1F8V - chains A and B of the 7 polymer chains in the assembly; structure by X-ray diffraction, 3.00 A resolution.

== Chain A (and B) ==
Molecule: Mature capsid protein beta
Source organism: Pariacato virus
Notes: chain B of this document is another copy of the same molecule, construct and numbering; everything in this record applies to it too
Reference sequence: Q9J7Z0 (COAT_PAV); residues 7-361 here = UniProt positions 7-361
Amino-acid sequence (355 residues; row label = number of the first residue in the row):
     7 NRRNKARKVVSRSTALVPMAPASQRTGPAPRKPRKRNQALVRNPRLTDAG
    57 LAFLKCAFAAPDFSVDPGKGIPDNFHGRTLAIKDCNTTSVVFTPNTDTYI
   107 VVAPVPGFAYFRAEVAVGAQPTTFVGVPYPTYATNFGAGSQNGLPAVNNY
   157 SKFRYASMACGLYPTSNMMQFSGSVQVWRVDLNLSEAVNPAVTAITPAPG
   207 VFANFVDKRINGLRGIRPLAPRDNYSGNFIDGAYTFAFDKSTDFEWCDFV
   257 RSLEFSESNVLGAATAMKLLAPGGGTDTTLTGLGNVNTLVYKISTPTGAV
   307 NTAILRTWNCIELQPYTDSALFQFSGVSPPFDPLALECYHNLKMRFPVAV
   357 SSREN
Bound ions: Ca2+: Asp249, Glu251 (shared with Asp249(B) of chain B; 1 residue of chain C)
Curated features (UniProtKB/Swiss-Prot):
  - active site: Asp68
  - binding site (Ca(2+)): Asp249, Glu251, Ala272
  - site: Asn361 (Cleavage)

== How chain A and chain B interact ==
Contacting residue pairs (110; chain A residue first):
  Val15(A) with Tyr231(B), hydrophobic; Val356(B), hydrophobic; Ser357(B); Glu360(B)
  Val16(A) with Ser357(B); Arg359(B); Glu360(B)
  Ser17(A) with Asp237(B), hydrogen bond
  Arg18(A) with Met174(B); Ile236(B); Asp237(B), hydrogen bond (backbone-side chain); Arg359(B)
  Leu22(A) with Met174(B), hydrophobic; Phe177(B)
  Val23(A) with Asn234(B); Ile236(B), hydrophobic
  Ala26(A) with Ser232(B)
  Pro27(A) with Ser232(B)
  Gln30(A) with Arg228(B); Asp229(B)
  Arg31(A) with Arg228(B), hydrogen bond (backbone-side chain); Asp229(B)
  Thr32(A) with Arg228(B); Asp229(B), hydrogen bond (backbone-side chain)
  Pro36(A) with Met350(B); Arg351(B)
  Arg37(A) with Arg351(B), hydrogen bond (backbone-side chain)
  Arg42(A) with Arg51(B)
  Arg185(A) with Arg84(B), hydrogen bond (backbone-side chain); Thr323(B)
  Val186(A) with Thr323(B)
  Asp187(A) with Arg84(B), salt bridge; Ser157(B), hydrogen bond (backbone-side chain); Gln320(B)
  Asn189(A) with Ser157(B), hydrogen bond; Lys158(B), hydrogen bond; Asp254(B); Gln320(B), hydrogen bond
  Leu190(A) with Asp254(B)
  Ser191(A) with Phe255(B)
  Glu192(A) with Lys214(B), salt bridge; Phe255(B), hydrogen bond (backbone-backbone); Val256(B); Arg257(B), hydrogen bond (backbone-backbone)
  Ala193(A) with Leu150(B), hydrophobic; Arg257(B)
  Val194(A) with Arg257(B), hydrogen bond (backbone-backbone); Ser258(B)
  Val198(A) with Ala197(B); Val198(B), hydrogen bond (backbone-backbone)
  Thr199(A) with Val198(B); Phe208(B)
  Ile201(A) with Ile201(B), hydrophobic; Pro205(B); Gly206(B)
  Ala209(A) with Asn265(B)
  Asn210(A) with Asp213(B); Asn265(B), hydrogen bond (backbone-backbone); Leu267(B)
  Phe211(A) with Asn195(B); Pro196(B); Ala197(B), hydrophobic; Phe211(B), hydrophobic; Val212(B); Asp213(B)
  Val212(A) with Val212(B), hydrogen bond (backbone-backbone); Asp213(B); Lys214(B)
  Arg215(A) with Leu150(B); Pro151(B)
  Ile216(A) with Pro151(B)
  Asn217(A) with Pro151(B); Asn154(B); Tyr156(B); Ser157(B); Tyr322(B)
  Gly218(A) with Tyr322(B), hydrogen bond (backbone-side chain)
  Arg220(A) with Ala152(B), hydrogen bond (side chain-backbone); Val153(B); Asn154(B), hydrogen bond (side chain-backbone); Asn155(B), hydrogen bond; Tyr322(B); Asp324(B), salt bridge
  Gly221(A) with Thr323(B), hydrogen bond (backbone-side chain)
  Arg223(A) with Asp324(B), salt bridge
  Pro227(A) with Thr323(B)
  Arg228(A) with Phe328(B), hydrogen bond (side chain-backbone); Ser331(B), hydrogen bond (side chain-backbone)
  Asp229(A) with Arg84(B), salt bridge; Phe328(B)
  Lys246(A) with Phe81(B); Gln320(B), hydrogen bond (backbone-side chain)
  Ser247(A) with Phe81(B)
  Thr248(A) with Asp79(B); Phe81(B); Arg160(B); Trp252(B)
  Glu251(A) with Glu251(B)
  Glu263(A) with Pro151(B); Ala152(B)
  Glu343(A) with Phe337(B)
  His346(A) with Asn80(B), hydrogen bond (side chain-backbone); His82(B)
  Asn347(A) with His82(B)
  Lys349(A) with Asn80(B); Phe81(B), hydrogen bond (side chain-backbone); His82(B)
  Met350(A) with His82(B); Gly83(B)
  Arg351(A) with His82(B)
Other interface residues (no listed pair), chain A (57 interface residues in all): Pro24, Ser29, Pro39, Trp184, Ala200, Asp249
Other interface residues (no listed pair), chain B (71 interface residues in all): Glu192, Ala204, Asn230, Gly233, Asp249, Phe250, Pro321, Ser325, Gln329, Val333, Ala355

== Summary ==
57 residues of chain A and 71 residues of chain B are in contact, with 26 hydrogen bonds and 5 salt bridges.
Polar pairs include Asp187(A)-Arg84(B), Glu192(A)-Lys214(B) and Arg220(A)-Asp324(B). UniProt lists active-site
residue Asp68(A) and 3 Ca2+-binding residues on chain A.
Chain A and chain B are both Mature capsid protein beta (Pariacato virus); the structure, The structure of
pariacoto virus reveals a dodecahedral cage of duplex RNA, was determined by X-ray diffraction.
